4M6I - chain A; structure by X-ray diffraction, 2.67 A resolution.

== Chain A ==
Name: Peptidoglycan Amidase Rv3717
Source organism: Mycobacterium tuberculosis
Notes: EC 3.5.-.-
UniProtKB: O69684 (O69684_MYCTU); residues 20-241 here = UniProt positions 20-241
Amino-acid sequence (225 residues; numbered 17 to 241; the number before each row is that of its first residue):
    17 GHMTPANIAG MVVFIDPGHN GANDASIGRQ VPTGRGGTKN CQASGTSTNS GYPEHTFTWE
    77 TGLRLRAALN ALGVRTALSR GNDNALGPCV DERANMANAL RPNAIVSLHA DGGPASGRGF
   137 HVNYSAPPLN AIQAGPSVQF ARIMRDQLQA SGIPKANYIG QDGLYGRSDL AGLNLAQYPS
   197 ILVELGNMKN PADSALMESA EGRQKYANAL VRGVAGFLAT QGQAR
Unresolved in the structure: 17-23, 36-61, 100-102, 238-241
Construct notes: expression tag (17-19)
Metal / ion sites: Zn2+: H35, E70, H125
From the paper describing this entry:
  - Zn2+ coordination: H35, E70, H125

== Summary ==
H35, E70 and H125 form the Zn2+ site. From the paper: Zn2+ coordination by H35, E70 and H125.
Chain A is Peptidoglycan Amidase Rv3717 (Mycobacterium tuberculosis); the structure, Structure of the reduced,
Zn-bound form of Mycobacterium tuberculosis peptidoglycan amidase Rv3717, was determined by X-ray diffraction,
deposited together with 4M6G and 4M6H.
